5SB7 - chains B and E of the 6 polymer chains in the assembly; structure by X-ray diffraction, 2.10 A resolution.

Chain B:
Molecule: Tubulin beta-2B chain
From: Bos taurus
UniProt: Q6B856 (TBB2B_BOVIN); the author numbering skips numbers that UniProt does not, so the offset changes along the chain: 1-42 = UniProt 1-42; 45-360 = UniProt 43-358; 369-455 = UniProt 359-445
Amino-acid sequence (445 residues; numbered 1 to 455; 10 numbers in that range are skipped by the numbering (no residue carries them; nothing is unmodelled there); the number before each row is that of its first residue):
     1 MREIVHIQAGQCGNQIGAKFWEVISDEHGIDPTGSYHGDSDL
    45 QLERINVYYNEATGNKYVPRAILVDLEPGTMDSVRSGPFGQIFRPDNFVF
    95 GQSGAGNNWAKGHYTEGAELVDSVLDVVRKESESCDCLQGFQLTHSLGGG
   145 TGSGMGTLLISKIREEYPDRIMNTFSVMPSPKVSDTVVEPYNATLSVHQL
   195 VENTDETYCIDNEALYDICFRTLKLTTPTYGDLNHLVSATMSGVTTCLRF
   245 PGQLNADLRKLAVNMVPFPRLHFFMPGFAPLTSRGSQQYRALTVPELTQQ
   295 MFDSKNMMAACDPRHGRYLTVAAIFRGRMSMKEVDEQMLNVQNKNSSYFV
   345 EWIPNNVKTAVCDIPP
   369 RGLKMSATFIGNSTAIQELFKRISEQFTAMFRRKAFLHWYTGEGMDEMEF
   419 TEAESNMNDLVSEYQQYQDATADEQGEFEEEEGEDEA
Not modelled in the structure: 278-281, 438-455
Metal / ion sites: Mg2+: Gln11 (together with GDP); Ca2+ near Glu113 (its only coordinating residue here)
Residues lining bound ligands:
  - 4I2 (N-(4-{2-[3-(trifluoromethyl)anilino]-1,3-thiazol-4-yl}phenyl)acetamide): Gly100, Asn101, Asn102, Lys105, Trp407
  - GDP (guanosine-5'-diphosphate): Gly10, Gln11, Cys12, Gln15, Ile16, Asp69, Ala99, Asn101, Ser140, Gly142, Gly143, Gly144, Thr145, Gly146, Ser147, Val171, Pro173, Val177, Asp179, Glu183, Asn206, Leu209, Tyr224, Leu227, Asn228
UniProt features mapped onto this chain:
  - motif: Met1 to Ile4 (MREI motif)
  - binding site (GTP): Gln11, Glu71, Ser140, Gly144, Thr145, Gly146, Asn206, Asn228
  - binding site (Mg(2+)): Glu71
  - modified residue: Ser40 (Phosphoserine), Thr57 (Phosphothreonine), Lys60 (N6-acetyllysine), Ser174 (Phosphoserine), Thr287 (Phosphothreonine), Thr292 (Phosphothreonine), Arg320 (Omega-N-methylarginine), Glu448 (5-glutamyl polyglutamate)
  - cross-link (Glycyl lysine isopeptide (Lys-Gly)): Lys60 (interchain with G-Cter in ubiquitin), Lys326 (interchain with G-Cter in ubiquitin)

Chain E:
Molecule: Stathmin-4
From: Rattus norvegicus
UniProt: P63043 (STMN4_RAT); residues 5-145 here correspond to UniProt positions 49-189 (UniProt number = residue number + 44)
Amino-acid sequence (143 residues; numbered 3 to 145; the number before each row is that of its first residue):
     3 MADMEVIELNKCTSGQSFEVILKPPSFDGVPEFNASLPRRRDPSLEEIQK
    53 KLEAAEERRKYQEAELLKHLAEKREHEREVIQKAIEENNNFIKMAKEKLA
   103 QKMESNKENREAHLAAMLERLQEKDKHAEEVRKNKELKEEASR
Not modelled in the structure: 3-5, 29-43, 144-145
Differences from the reference sequence: initiating methionine (3); expression tag (4)
UniProt features mapped onto this chain:
  - modified residue: Ser46 (Phosphoserine)

Chain B / chain E interface:
Residue-residue contacts (25; chain B residue first):
  His107(B) - Lys75(E)  hydrogen bond
  Tyr108(B) - His78(E)  hydrogen bond
  Tyr108(B) - Glu79(E)
  Tyr108(B) - Val82(E)  hydrophobic
  Tyr108(B) - Ile83(E)
  Leu152(B) - Glu79(E)
  Ser155(B) - Leu72(E)
  Ser155(B) - Lys75(E)
  Ser155(B) - Arg76(E)  hydrogen bond
  Lys156(B) - Arg76(E)
  Lys156(B) - Glu79(E)  salt bridge
  Arg158(B) - Leu68(E)
  Glu159(B) - Leu69(E)
  Glu159(B) - Leu72(E)
  Glu159(B) - Arg76(E)  salt bridge
  Pro162(B) - Glu65(E)
  Gln193(B) - Lys75(E)
  Glu196(B) - His71(E)  salt bridge
  Thr409(B) - Glu89(E)
  Glu411(B) - Val82(E)
  Glu411(B) - Ala86(E)
  Gly412(B) - Val82(E)
  Gly412(B) - Lys85(E)
  Gly412(B) - Ala86(E)
  Glu417(B) - His78(E)  salt bridge
Other interface residues (no listed pair), chain B (17 interface residues in all): Thr109, Gly410, Met413
Other interface residues (no listed pair), chain E (15 interface residues in all): Ala73

Summary:
Chain B and chain E form an interface of 17 and 15 residues respectively; the contacts include 3 hydrogen
bonds and 4 salt bridges. Polar contacts include Lys156(B)-Glu79(E), Glu159(B)-Arg76(E) and
Glu196(B)-His71(E). Bound to chain B: GDP and compound 4I2.
Here chain B is Tubulin beta-2B chain (Bos taurus) and chain E is Stathmin-4 (Rattus norvegicus). Entry 5SB7
(Tubulin-todalam-18-complex) was determined by X-ray diffraction, deposited together with 5SB3, 5SB4, 5SB5,
5SB6 and 7Z7D.
